PDB entry 7EW7 | electron microscopy, 3.27 A resolution | chains A and D of the 5 polymer chains in the assembly

[Chain A]
Name: Guanine nucleotide-binding protein G(i) subunit alpha-1
Organism: Homo sapiens
UniProt: P63096 (GNAI1_HUMAN); residues 1-354 here = UniProt positions 1-354
Amino-acid sequence (354 residues; row label = number of the first residue in the row):
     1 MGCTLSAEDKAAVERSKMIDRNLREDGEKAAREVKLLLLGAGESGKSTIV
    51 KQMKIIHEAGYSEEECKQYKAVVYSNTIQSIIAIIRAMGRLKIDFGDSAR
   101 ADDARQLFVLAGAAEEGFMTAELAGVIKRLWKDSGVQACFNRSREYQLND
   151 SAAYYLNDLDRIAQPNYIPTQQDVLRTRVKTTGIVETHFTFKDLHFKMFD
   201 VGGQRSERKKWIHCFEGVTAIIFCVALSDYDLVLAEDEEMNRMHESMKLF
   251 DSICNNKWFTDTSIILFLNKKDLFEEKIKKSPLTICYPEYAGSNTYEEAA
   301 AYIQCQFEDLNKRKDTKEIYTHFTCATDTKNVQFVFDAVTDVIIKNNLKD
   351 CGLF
Disordered / not traced: 1-2, 58-181
Swiss-Prot annotation at these positions:
  - region: Lys35 to Thr48 (G1 motif), Asp173 to Thr181 (G2 motif), Phe196 to Arg205 (G3 motif), Ile265 to Asp272 (G4 motif), Thr324 to Thr329 (G5 motif)
  - binding site (GTP): Glu43 to Thr48, Ser151, Leu175 to Thr181, Asp200 to Gln204, Asn269 to Asp272, Ala326
  - binding site (Mg(2+)): Ser47, Thr181
  - modified residue: Arg178 (ADP-ribosylarginine), Gln204 (Deamidated glutamine), Cys351 (ADP-ribosylcysteine)
  - lipidation: Gly2 (N-myristoyl glycine), Cys3 (S-palmitoyl cysteine)

[Chain D]
Name: Sphingosine 1-phosphate receptor 1
Organism: Homo sapiens
Amino-acid sequence (531 residues; each row starts with the number of its first residue; numbers below 1 keep their minus sign (Met-183 is residue -183)):
  -183 MKTIIALSYIFCLVFADYKDDDDANIFEMLRIDEGLRLKIYKNTEGYYTI
  -133 GIGHLLTKSPSLNAAKSELDKAIGRNTNGVITKDEAEKLFNQDVDAAVRG
   -83 ILRNAKLKPVYDSLDAVRRAALINMVFQMGETGVAGFTNSLRMLQQKRWD
   -33 EAAVNLAKSRWYNQTPNRAKRVITTFRTGTWDAYMGPTSVPLVKAHRSSV
    17 SDYVNYDIIVRHYNYTGKLNISADKENSIKLTSVVFILICCFIILENIFV
    67 LLTIWKTKKFHRPMYYFIGNLALSDLLAGVAYTANLLLSGATTYKLTPAQ
   117 WFLREGSMFVALSASVFSLLAIAIERYITMLKMKLHNGSNNFRLFLLISA
   167 CWVISLILGGLPIMGWNCISALSSCSTVLPLYHKHYILFCTTVFTLLLLS
   217 IVILYCRIYSLVRTRSRRLTFRKNISKASRSSEKSLALLKTVIIVLSVFI
   267 ACWAPLFILLLLDVGCKVKTCDILFRAEYFLVLAVLNSGTNPIIYTLTNK
   317 EMRRAFIRIMSCCKCPSGDSAHHHHHHHHHH
Disordered / not traced: -183 to 21, 36-45, 240-247, 326-347
Cystine bridges: Cys184-Cys191, Cys282-Cys287
Small-molecule neighbours: JEX (5-[4-phenyl-5-(trifluoromethyl)thiophen-2-yl]-3-[3-(trifluoromethyl)phenyl]-1,2,4-oxadiazole): Asn101, Glu121, Met124, Phe125, Leu128, Ser129, Val132, Leu195, Cys206, Phe210, Trp269, Leu272, Leu276, Leu297
What the authors report for this chain:
  - binding site for JEX: Asn101, Glu121, Cys206, Phe210, Leu272
  - mutagenesis - E121A, R292Q: decreased signaling in response to JEX
  - mutagenesis - N30A: decreased expression
  - mutagenesis - N30D, N30Q: unchanged expression
  - mutagenesis - C206A, T207A, F210A, L272A, F273A: decreased signaling

[Chain A / chain D interface]
Pairs across the interface (26):
  Tyr320(A) with Lys239(D)
  Lys330(A) with Arg238(D)
  Gln333(A) with Phe237(D)
  Phe334(A) with Arg238(D)
  Asp337(A) with Leu235(D); Arg238(D)
  Thr340(A) with Leu235(D)
  Asp341(A) with Lys239(D), salt bridge; Lys250(D), salt bridge
  Ile343(A) with Met149(D), hydrophobic
  Ile344(A) with Arg231(D)
  Lys345(A) with Lys250(D)
  Asn347(A) with Met146(D); Met149(D); Lys150(D)
  Leu348(A) with Met146(D), hydrophobic
  Asp350(A) with Arg78(D), salt bridge; Asn153(D)
  Cys351(A) with Met80(D); Arg142(D); Met146(D), hydrophobic
  Gly352(A) with Thr314(D); Asn315(D)
  Leu353(A) with Arg142(D); Leu254(D), hydrophobic
  Phe354(A) with Thr314(D)
Also at the interface, not in a pair above, chain A (21 interface residues in all): Ala31, Arg32, Val34, Lys349
Also at the interface, not in a pair above, chain D (24 interface residues in all): Leu151, His152, Ile224, Val228, Ser232, Thr236, Thr257, Glu317
Interface features reported in the paper:
  - specific contacts: Arg78(D)-Asp350(A), Arg142(D)-Cys351(A), Lys250(D)-Asp341(A)

[In short]
The interface between chain A and chain D involves 21 residues on one side and 24 on the other; the contacts
include 3 salt bridges. Polar contacts include Asp341(A)-Lys239(D), Asp341(A)-Lys250(D) and
Asp350(A)-Arg78(D). The authors report contacts between Arg78(D) and Asp350(A), Arg142(D) and Cys351(A) and
Lys250(D) and Asp341(A). The paper reports a binding site for JEX at Asn101(D), Glu121(D) and Cys206(D) among
others; C206A, T207A and F210A of chain D, among others, reduce signaling; 10 substitutions were tested in
all.
Here chain A is Guanine nucleotide-binding protein G(i) subunit alpha-1 and chain D is Sphingosine 1-phosphate
receptor 1, both from Homo sapiens. Entry 7EW7 (Cryo-EM structure of SEW2871-bound Sphingosine-1-phosphate
receptor 1 in complex with Gi protein) was determined by electron microscopy, deposited together with 7EVY,
7EVZ, 7EW0 and 7EW1.
